PDB entry 8TNI | electron microscopy, 3.61 A resolution | chains E and H of the 10 polymer chains in the assembly

Chain E:
Protein: HIV-1 BG505 DS-SOSIP gp120
From: Human immunodeficiency virus 1
UniProt: Q2N0S6 (Q2N0S6_9HIV1); the construct lacks a stretch of the UniProt sequence and is renumbered around it, so the offset changes along the chain: 31-141 = UniProt 30-140; 150-186 = UniProt 141-177; 188-309 = UniProt 187-308; 312-321 = UniProt 309-318; 2 more segments
Chain sequence (481 residues; each row starts with the number of its first residue; note: 12 numbers in that range are skipped by the numbering (no residue carries them; nothing is unmodelled there); a row labelled like 186A-186I holds insertion residues (186A, then the next letters in order)):
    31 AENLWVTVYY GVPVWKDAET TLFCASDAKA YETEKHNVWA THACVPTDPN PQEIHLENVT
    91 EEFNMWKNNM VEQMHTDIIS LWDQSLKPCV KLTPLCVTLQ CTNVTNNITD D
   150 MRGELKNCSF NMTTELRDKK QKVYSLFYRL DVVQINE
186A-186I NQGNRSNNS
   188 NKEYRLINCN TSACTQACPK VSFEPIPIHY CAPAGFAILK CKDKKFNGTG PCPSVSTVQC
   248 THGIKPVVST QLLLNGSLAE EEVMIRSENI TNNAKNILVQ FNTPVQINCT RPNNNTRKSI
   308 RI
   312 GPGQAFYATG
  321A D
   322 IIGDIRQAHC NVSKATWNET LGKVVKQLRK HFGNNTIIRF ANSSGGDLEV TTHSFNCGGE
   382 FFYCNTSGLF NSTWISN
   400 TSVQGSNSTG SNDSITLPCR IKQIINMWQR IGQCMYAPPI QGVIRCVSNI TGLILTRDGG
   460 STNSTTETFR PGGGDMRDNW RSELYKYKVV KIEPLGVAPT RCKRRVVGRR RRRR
Unresolved in the structure: 186A-186I, 400-410, 506-513
Disulfide bonds: Cys-54/Cys-74, Cys-119/Cys-205, Cys-126/Cys-196, Cys-131/Cys-157, Cys-218/Cys-247, Cys-228/Cys-239, Cys-296/Cys-331, Cys-378/Cys-445, Cys-385/Cys-418
Covalently attached groups: N-acetylglucosamine (NAG) linked to Asn-88, Asn-133, Asn-156, Asn-160, Asn-197, Asn-234, Asn-262, Asn-276, Asn-295, Asn-301, Asn-332, Asn-339, Asn-363, Asn-386, Asn-392, Asn-448
Construct notes: conflict Cys-201 (Ile200 in Q2N0S6), Asn-332 (Thr330 in Q2N0S6), Cys-433 (Ala430 in Q2N0S6), Cys-501 (Ala498 in Q2N0S6); expression tag (509-513)

Chain H:
Protein: Light chain of bi-specific antibody CAP256L-R27
From: Homo sapiens
Notes: antibody fragment or engineered binder
Chain sequence (353 residues; row label = number of the first residue in the row; note: 2 numbers in that range are skipped by the numbering (no residue carries them; nothing is unmodelled there); a row labelled like 82A-82C holds insertion residues (82A, then the next letters in order)):
     1 QVQLQESGGG LVQPGGSLRL SCVASGFDLE NYSIGWFRQA PGKAREGVAC LS
    55 KNSGIGHSVK GRFTISRDGD SNTWFLQM
82A-82C GAL
    83 EAEDTAVYTC ATYNRACA
100A-100G NYVTIWP
   101 EFRGQGTQVT VSSGGSGGGG SGGGGSGGQS VLTQPPSVSA APGQKVTISC SGNTSNIGNN
   161 FVSWYQQRPG RAPQLLIYET DKRPSGIPDR FSASKSGTSG TLAITGLQTG DEADYYCATW
   221 AASLSSARVF GTGTQVIVLG QPKVNPTVTL FPPSSEELQA NKATLVCLIS DFYPGAVTVA
   281 WKADSSPVKA GVETTTPSKQ SNNKYAASSY LSLTPEQWKS HRSYSCQVTH EGSTVEKTVA
   341 PTECS
Unresolved in the structure: 114-345
Disulfide bonds: Cys-22/Cys-92, Cys-50/Cys-99

How chain E and chain H interact:
Pairs across the interface (35; chain E residue first):
  Asn-279(E) / Glu-101(H)
  Asn-280(E) / Ile-100E(H)
  Asn-280(E) / Trp-100F(H)
  Ser-365(E) / Asn-100A(H)
  Ser-365(E) / Tyr-100B(H)
  Ser-365(E) / Val-100C(H)
  Ser-365(E) / Thr-100D(H)
  Gly-366(E) / Cys-99(H)
  Gly-366(E) / Ala-100(H)
  Gly-366(E) / Asn-100A(H)  hydrogen bond (backbone-backbone)
  Gly-366(E) / Tyr-100B(H)
  Gly-367(E) / His-61(H)  hydrogen bond (backbone-side chain)
  Gly-367(E) / Ala-98(H)
  Gly-367(E) / Cys-99(H)
  Gly-367(E) / Tyr-100B(H)
  Asp-368(E) / Ser-52(H)  hydrogen bond
  Asp-368(E) / Ser-57(H)  hydrogen bond
  Asp-368(E) / His-61(H)  salt bridge
  Asp-368(E) / Ala-98(H)
  Val-371(E) / Ala-98(H)  hydrophobic
  Val-371(E) / Ala-100(H)  hydrophobic
  Gln-428(E) / Asn-56(H)  hydrogen bond (backbone-side chain)
  Arg-429(E) / Asn-56(H)
  Thr-455(E) / Asn-100A(H)  hydrogen bond
  Arg-456(E) / Ile-100E(H)
  Asp-457(E) / Thr-100D(H)
  Asp-457(E) / Ile-100E(H)  hydrogen bond (side chain-backbone)
  Asp-457(E) / Trp-100F(H)
  Gly-458(E) / Arg-45(H)
  Gly-458(E) / Trp-100F(H)
  Gly-459(E) / Trp-100F(H)
  Ser-460(E) / Arg-45(H)
  Arg-469(E) / Asn-100A(H)
  Arg-469(E) / Thr-100D(H)
  Gly-473(E) / Ala-98(H)
Interface residues without a listed pair, chain E (21 interface residues in all): Ala-281, Ile-430, Gly-472, Asp-474
Interface residues without a listed pair, chain H (18 interface residues in all): Gly-58, Asn-96, Arg-97

In short:
The interface between chain E and chain H involves 21 residues on one side and 18 on the other; the contacts
include 7 hydrogen bonds and 1 salt bridge. Among the polar pairs are Asp-368(E)/His-61(H),
Gly-367(E)/His-61(H) and Asp-368(E)/Ser-52(H).
Here chain E is HIV-1 BG505 DS-SOSIP gp120 (Human immunodeficiency virus 1) and chain H is Light chain of
bi-specific antibody CAP256L-R27 (Homo sapiens). Entry 8TNI (Cryo-EM structure of HIV-1 Env BG505 DS-SOSIP in
complex with broadly neutralizing bi-specific antibody CAP256L-R27 targeting ...) was determined by electron
microscopy (same publication as 8TNG and 8TNH).
